Entry 3RL7 (X-ray diffraction, 2.30 A resolution); this record covers chains A and G.

Chain A:
Molecule: Disks large homolog 1
From: Homo sapiens
UniProtKB: Q12959 (DLG1_HUMAN); residue numbers follow UniProt; this construct covers 220-317
Sequence (107 residues; row label = number of the first residue in the row):
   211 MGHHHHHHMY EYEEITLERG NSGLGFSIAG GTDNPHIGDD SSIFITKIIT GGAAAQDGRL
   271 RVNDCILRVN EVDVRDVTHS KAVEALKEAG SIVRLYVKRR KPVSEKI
Disordered / not traced: 211-219, 310-317
Construct notes: expression tag (211-219)
UniProt features mapped onto this chain:
  - modified residue: Ser232 (Phosphoserine)

Chain G:
Molecule: 11-mer peptide from Adenomatous polyposis coli protein
UniProtKB: P25054 (APC_HUMAN); residue numbers follow UniProt; this construct covers 2833-2843
Sequence (11 residues; numbered 2833 to 2843; the number before each row is that of its first residue):
  2833 RHSGSYLVTS V
Disordered / not traced: 2833-2836
UniProt features mapped onto this chain:
  - motif: Thr2841 to Val2843 (PDZ-binding)
  - natural variant: Leu2839 (L2839F: In FAP1)
  - mutagenesis: Thr2841 (T2841L: Loss of interaction with SCRIB), Val2843 (V2843Q: Loss of interaction with SCRIB)
Reported in the primary citation:
  - mutagenesis - V2843DEL: abolished binding to PDZ1/PDZ2
  - mutagenesis - V2843DEL: abolished binding to Disks large homolog 1 (chain A)

Interface between chain A and chain G:
Contacting residue pairs (19; chain A residue first):
  Gly233(A) with Val2843(G)
  Leu234(A) with Val2843(G), hydrogen bond (backbone-backbone)
  Gly235(A) with Val2843(G), hydrogen bond (backbone-backbone)
  Phe236(A) with Ser2842(G); Val2843(G), hydrogen bond (backbone-backbone)
  Ser237(A) with Thr2841(G); Ser2842(G)
  Ile238(A) with Val2840(G); Thr2841(G), hydrogen bond (backbone-backbone)
  Ala239(A) with Ser2837(G); Leu2839(G); Val2840(G), hydrophobic
  Asn244(A) with Leu2839(G), hydrogen bond (side chain-backbone)
  Pro245(A) with Ser2837(G), hydrogen bond (backbone-backbone); Tyr2838(G)
  Thr256(A) with Val2840(G)
  His289(A) with Leu2839(G), hydrogen bond (side chain-backbone); Thr2841(G), hydrogen bond
  Val293(A) with Thr2841(G)
Interface residues without a listed pair, chain A (14 interface residues in all): Gly240, Leu296
From the paper, about this interface:
  - residue pairs: Leu234(A)-Val2843(G) (backbone contact), Gly235(A)-Val2843(G) (backbone contact), Phe236(A)-Val2843(G) (backbone contact), Ser237(A)-Val2840(G) (hydrophobic contact), Ile238(A)-Val2843(G), Ile238(A)-Thr2841(G) (backbone contact), Ala239(A)-Val2840(G) (hydrophobic contact), Ala239(A)-Ser2837(G) (hydrophobic contact), Asn244(A)-Leu2839(G) (hydrogen bond), Pro245(A)-Tyr2838(G) (hydrophobic contact), His289(A)-Thr2841(G) (hydrogen bond), Val293(A)-Thr2841(G) (hydrophobic contact), Leu296(A)-Val2843(G)
  - interface residues, chain G: Thr2841(G), Val2843(G)

In short:
14 residues of chain A and 7 residues of chain G are in contact, with 8 hydrogen bonds. Among the polar pairs
are Gly235(A)-Val2843(G), Asn244(A)-Leu2839(G) and His289(A)-Leu2839(G). The authors report backbone contacts
between Leu234(A) and Val2843(G), Gly235(A) and Val2843(G) and Phe236(A) and Val2843(G) among others;
hydrophobic contacts between Ser237(A) and Val2840(G), Ala239(A) and Val2840(G) and Ala239(A) and Ser2837(G)
among others; contacts between Ile238(A) and Val2843(G) and Leu296(A) and Val2843(G). The paper reports that
V2843DEL of chain G abolishes binding to PDZ1/PDZ2; interface residues Thr2841(G) and Val2843(G).
Here chain A is Disks large homolog 1 (Homo sapiens) and chain G is an 11-mer peptide from Adenomatous
polyposis coli protein. Entry 3RL7 (Crystal structure of hDLG1-PDZ1 complexed with APC) was determined by
X-ray diffraction together with 3RL8 from the same study.
